8TZN - chains C and G of the 3 polymer chains in the assembly; structure by X-ray diffraction, 3.11 A resolution.

Chain C:
Name: 10E8-GT10.2 MPER scaffold
Source organism: unidentified monkey
Amino-acid sequence (194 residues; numbered -28 to 165; the number before each row is that of its first residue; numbers below 1 keep their minus sign (Met-28 is residue -28)):
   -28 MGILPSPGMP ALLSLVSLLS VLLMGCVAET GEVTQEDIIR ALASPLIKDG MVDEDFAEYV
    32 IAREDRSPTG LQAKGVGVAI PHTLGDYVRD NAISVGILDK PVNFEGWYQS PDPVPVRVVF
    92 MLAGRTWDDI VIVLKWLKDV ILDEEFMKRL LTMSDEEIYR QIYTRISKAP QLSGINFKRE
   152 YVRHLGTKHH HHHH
Not modelled in the structure: -28 to 3, 159-165

Chain G:
Name: W3-01 Fab Heavy Chain
Source organism: unidentified monkey
Notes: antibody fragment or engineered binder
Amino-acid sequence (232 residues; numbered -1 to 230; the number before each row is that of its first residue; numbers below 1 keep their minus sign (Asn-1 is residue -1)):
    -1 NSQVQLQESG PGLVKPSETL SLTCAVSGGS FSSDWWGWIR QPPGKGLEWI GTIYGSGGSN
    59 YLNPSLKSRV TLSVDTSKNQ FSLRLSSVTA ADTAVYYCAR GSGRYNIWTG YYTPFDAFDF
   119 WGRGLRVTVS SASTKGPSVF PLAPSSKSTS GGTAALGCLV KDYFPEPVTV SWNSGALTSG
   179 VHTFPAVLQS SGLYSLSSVV TVPSSSLGTQ TYICNVNHKP SNTKVDKRVE PK
Not modelled in the structure: -1 to 0, 140-155, 198-200, 209-210, 226-230
Disulfide bonds: Cys22-Cys96, Cys156-Cys212

Interface between chain C and chain G:
Contacting residue pairs - 34 pairs, chain C then chain G:
  Tyr30(C) with Ser30(G); Thr74(G)
  Ala33(C) with Ser31(G), hydrogen bond (backbone-side chain)
  Arg34(C) with Ser31(G), hydrogen bond (side chain-backbone); Tyr52(G), hydrogen bond
  Arg37(C) with Asp32(G); Arg98(G)
  Leu55(C) with Tyr52(G); Ser54(G); Ser57(G)
  Gly56(C) with Ser54(G); Gly55(G)
  Asp57(C) with Ser54(G), hydrogen bond (backbone-backbone); Gly55(G), hydrogen bond (backbone-backbone)
  Tyr58(C) with Ser54(G), hydrogen bond
  Trp78(C) with Tyr103(G), hydrogen bond (side chain-backbone); Ile105(G)
  Tyr79(C) with Asn104(G); Ile105(G), hydrogen bond (side chain-backbone); Trp106(G)
  Thr97(C) with Gly56(G); Ser57(G)
  Trp98(C) with Ser57(G), hydrogen bond (backbone-side chain); Tyr59(G); Tyr103(G), hydrophobic; Tyr110(G), hydrogen bond (side chain-backbone); Pro112(G)
  Asp99(C) with Tyr59(G), hydrogen bond
  Val102(C) with Tyr110(G), hydrophobic
  Leu105(C) with Tyr110(G), hydrophobic
  Lys106(C) with Tyr110(G)
  Lys109(C) with Ile105(G); Trp106(G)
  Leu113(C) with Trp106(G), hydrophobic
Other interface residues (no listed pair), chain C (23 interface residues in all): Ser38, Leu42, Thr54, Arg96, Ile112
Other interface residues (no listed pair), chain G (20 interface residues in all): Ser28, Trp33, Thr107

In short:
Chain C and chain G form an interface of 23 and 20 residues respectively; the contacts include 11 hydrogen
bonds. Among the polar pairs are Ala33(C)-Ser31(G), Arg34(C)-Ser31(G) and Arg34(C)-Tyr52(G).
Here chain C is 10E8-GT10.2 MPER scaffold and chain G is W3-01 Fab Heavy Chain, both from unidentified monkey.
Entry 8TZN (Crystal structure of 10E8-GT10.2 HIV-1 MPER scaffold in complex with a non-human primate W3-01
Fab) was determined by X-ray diffraction, deposited together with 8U03, 8U08, 8V2E and 8SX3.
